5W3U - chains A and B; structure by X-ray diffraction, 2.50 A resolution.

Chain A (and B):
Name: Aryldialkylphosphatase
From: Sulfolobus solfataricus
Notes: EC 3.1.8.1; chain B of this document is another copy of the same molecule, construct and numbering; everything in this record applies to it too
UniProt: Q97VT7 (PHP_SULSO); numbering as in UniProt (aligned over 1-314)
Chain sequence (314 residues; row label = number of the first residue in the row):
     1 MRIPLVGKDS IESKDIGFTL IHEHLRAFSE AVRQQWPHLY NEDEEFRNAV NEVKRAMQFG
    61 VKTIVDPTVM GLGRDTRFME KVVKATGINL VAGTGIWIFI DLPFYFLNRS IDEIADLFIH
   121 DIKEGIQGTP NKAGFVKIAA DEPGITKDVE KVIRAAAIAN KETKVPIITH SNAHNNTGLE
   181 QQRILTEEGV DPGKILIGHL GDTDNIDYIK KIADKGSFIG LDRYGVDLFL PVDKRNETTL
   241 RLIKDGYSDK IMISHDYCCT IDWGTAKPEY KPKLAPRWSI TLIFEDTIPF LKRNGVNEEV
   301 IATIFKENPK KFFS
Not modelled in the structure: 1, 258-277 (chain B: 259-275)
Sequence notes: engineered mutation Ala27 (Val in Q97VT7), Thr76 (Ile in Q97VT7), Trp97 (Tyr in Q97VT7), Phe99 (Tyr in Q97VT7), Pro130 (Leu in Q97VT7), Val226 (Leu in Q97VT7)
Modified residues: Lys137 (lysine nz-carboxylic acid; KCX)
Ion coordination: Fe2+: His22, His24, Lys137, Asp256; Co2+: Lys137, His170, His199
Swiss-Prot annotation at these positions:
  - binding site (Fe cation): His22, His24, Lys137, Asp256
  - binding site (Co(2+)): Lys137, His170, His199
  - modified residue: Lys137 (N6-carboxylysine)
Reported in the primary citation:
  - mutagenesis - V27A/I76T/Y97W/Y99F/L130P/L226V/W263M (Tm 69.1 degC), W263M (Tm 85.3 degC): decreased stability
  - mutagenesis - V27A/Y97W/L228M/W263M (2,210-fold): increased catalytic activity on methyl-parathion
  - mutagenesis - V27A/Y97W/L228M/W263M (163-fold): increased catalytic activity on malathion
  - mutagenesis - V27A/Y97W/L228M/W263M (58-fold): increased catalytic activity on ethyl-paraoxon

Interface between chain A and chain B:
Residue-residue contacts (61; chain A residue first):
  Phe28(A) - Phe104(B)
  Ser29(A) - Pro103(B)
  Ser29(A) - Phe104(B)
  Glu30(A) - Glu30(B)
  Glu30(A) - Ala31(B)
  Glu30(A) - Gln34(B)
  Glu30(A) - Gln35(B)  hydrogen bond
  Ala31(A) - Glu30(B)
  Ala31(A) - Met70(B)
  Val32(A) - Tyr105(B)  hydrophobic
  Val32(A) - Phe106(B)  hydrophobic
  Gln34(A) - Phe28(B)
  Gln34(A) - Glu30(B)
  Gln34(A) - Arg74(B)  hydrogen bond (side chain-backbone)
  Gln34(A) - Gln127(B)  hydrogen bond (backbone-side chain)
  Gln35(A) - Glu30(B)  hydrogen bond
  Gln35(A) - Met70(B)
  Gln35(A) - Arg74(B)  hydrogen bond
  Gln35(A) - Gln127(B)  hydrogen bond
  Trp36(A) - Met70(B)  hydrophobic
  Trp36(A) - Arg74(B)
  Trp36(A) - Gly95(B)
  Trp36(A) - Leu117(B)  hydrogen bond (side chain-backbone)
  Trp36(A) - Asp121(B)  hydrogen bond
  His38(A) - Leu117(B)
  His38(A) - His120(B)  hydrogen bond
  Leu39(A) - Tyr105(B)
  Leu39(A) - Leu117(B)  hydrophobic
  Tyr40(A) - Tyr105(B)
  Met70(A) - Ala31(B)
  Met70(A) - Gln35(B)
  Met70(A) - Trp36(B)  hydrophobic
  Gly71(A) - Phe104(B)
  Leu72(A) - Phe104(B)  hydrophobic
  Gly73(A) - Gln34(B)
  Gly73(A) - Gln35(B)
  Arg74(A) - Gln34(B)  hydrogen bond (backbone-side chain)
  Arg74(A) - Gln35(B)  hydrogen bond
  Gly95(A) - Trp36(B)
  Ile96(A) - Trp36(B)  hydrophobic
  Trp97(A) - Phe104(B)  hydrophobic
  Ile100(A) - Ile100(B)  hydrophobic
  Ile100(A) - Asp101(B)
  Asp101(A) - Ile100(B)
  Pro103(A) - Ser29(B)
  Pro103(A) - Val32(B)  hydrophobic
  Phe104(A) - Phe28(B)
  Phe104(A) - Ser29(B)
  Phe104(A) - Gly71(B)
  Phe104(A) - Trp97(B)  hydrophobic
  Tyr105(A) - Leu39(B)
  Tyr105(A) - Tyr40(B)
  Phe106(A) - Val32(B)  hydrophobic
  Leu117(A) - Trp36(B)  hydrogen bond (backbone-side chain)
  Leu117(A) - His38(B)
  Phe118(A) - Trp36(B)  hydrophobic
  His120(A) - His38(B)
  Asp121(A) - Trp36(B)  hydrogen bond
  Gln127(A) - Gln34(B)  hydrogen bond (side chain-backbone)
  Gln127(A) - Gln35(B)  hydrogen bond
  Gln127(A) - Pro37(B)
Also at the interface, not in a pair above, chain A (33 interface residues in all): Pro37, Val69, Thr94
Also at the interface, not in a pair above, chain B (31 interface residues in all): Leu72, Gly73, Thr94, Ile96

Summary:
The interface between chain A and chain B involves 33 residues on one side and 31 on the other, with 15
hydrogen bonds. Polar contacts include Glu30(A)-Gln35(B), Gln34(A)-Arg74(B) and Gln34(A)-Gln127(B). The paper
reports that V27A/I76T/Y97W/Y99F/L130P/L226V/W263M and W263M of chain A reduce stability;
V27A/Y97W/L228M/W263M of chain A increase catalytic activity on methyl-parathion.
Chain A and chain B are both Aryldialkylphosphatase (Sulfolobus solfataricus); the structure, Crystal
structure of SsoPox AsB5 mutant (V27A-I76T-Y97W-Y99F-L130P-L226V), was determined by X-ray diffraction,
deposited together with 5VRK, 5VSA, 5W3W, 5W3Z and 5VRI.
